Entry 6D5V (X-ray diffraction, 2.04 A resolution); this record covers chains Q and S of the 3 polymer chains in the assembly.

Chain Q:
Molecule: GTPase HRas
From: Homo sapiens
Notes: engineered mutation(s): Y64A
Reference sequence: P01112 (RASH_HUMAN); numbering as in UniProt (aligned over 1-166)
Chain sequence (167 residues; numbered 0 to 166; the number before each row is that of its first residue; numbering starts at 0):
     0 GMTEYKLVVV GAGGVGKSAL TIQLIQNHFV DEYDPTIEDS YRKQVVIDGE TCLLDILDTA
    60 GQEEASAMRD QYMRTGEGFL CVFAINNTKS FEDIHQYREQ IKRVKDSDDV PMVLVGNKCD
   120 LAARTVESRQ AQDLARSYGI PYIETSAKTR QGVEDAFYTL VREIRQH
Disordered / not traced: 0
Construct notes: expression tag (0); conflict Ala64 (Tyr in P01112)
Metal / ion sites: Mg2+: Ser17, Thr35 (together with GMP-PNP)
Residues lining bound ligands: GMP-PNP (GNP; phosphoaminophosphonic acid-guanylate ester): Ala11, Gly12, Gly13, Val14, Gly15, Lys16, Ser17, Ala18, Phe28, Val29, Asp30, Glu31, Tyr32, Asp33, Pro34, Thr35, Thr58, Ala59, Gly60, Gln61, Asn116, Lys117, Asp119, Leu120, Ser145, Ala146, Lys147
Swiss-Prot annotation at these positions:
  - region: His166 (Hypervariable region)
  - motif: Tyr32 to Tyr40 (Effector region)
  - binding site (GTP): Gly13 to Ala18, Val29 to Thr35, Ala59, Gly60, Asn116 to Asp119, Ser145 to Lys147
  - modified residue: Met1 (N-acetylmethionine), Thr2 (N-acetylthreonine), Cys118 (S-nitrosocysteine)
  - glycosylation: Thr35 (Microbial infection: O-linked (Glc) threonine)
  - natural variant: Gly12 (G12A: In CSTLO; G12C: In CSTLO; G12D: In CSTLO; G12E: In CSTLO; G12S: In CSTLO and CMEMS; G12V: In CSTLO, bladder carcinoma and CMEMS), Gly13 (G13C: In CSTLO; G13D: In CSTLO; G13R: In SFM), Gln22 (Q22K: In CMEMS), Glu37 (E37EE: In CSTLO), Thr58 (T58I: In CSTLO), Gln61 (Q61K: In NMTC2; Q61L: In melanoma), Glu63 (E63K: In CMEMS), Ser89 (S89C: Found in a patient with severe fetal hydrops and pleural effusion; uncertain significance), Lys117 (K117R: In CSTLO), Ala146 (A146T: In CSTLO; A146V: In CSTLO)
  - mutagenesis: Ser17 (S17N: Dominant negative. Prevents PLCE1 EGF-induced recruitment to plasma membrane. No effect on subcellular location of isoform 2), Asn26 (N26G: Loss of interaction with PLCE1; when associated with V-12), Val29 (V29A: No effect on interaction with PLCE1; when associated with V-12), Tyr32 (Y32F: Loss of interaction and recruitment to plasma membrane of PLCE1; when associated with V-12), Pro34 (P34G: No effect on interaction with PLCE1; when associated with V-12), Thr35 (T35S: Loss of interaction with PLCE1; when associated with V-12), Glu37 (E37G: No effect on interaction with PLCE1; when associated with V-12), Asp38 (D38N: No effect on interaction with PLCE1; when associated with V-12), Ser39 (S39C: No effect on interaction with PLCE1; when associated with V-12), Ala59 (A59T: Loss of GTPase activity and creation of an autophosphorylation site), Gln61 (Q61I: Moderately increased transformation of cultured cell lines; Q61R: Promotes interaction with SHOC2 and PP1C; Q61V: Strongly increased transformation of cultured cell lines), Ala83 (A83T: GTP-binding activity reduced by factor of 30), 4 further mutagenesis entries in UniProt

Chain S:
Molecule: Son of sevenless homolog 1
From: Homo sapiens
Reference sequence: Q07889 (SOS1_HUMAN); residues 566-1046 here = UniProt positions 566-1046
Chain sequence (482 residues; numbered 565 to 1046; the number before each row is that of its first residue):
   565 GQMRLPSADV YRFAEPDSEE NIIFEENMQP KAGIPIIKAG TVIKLIERLT YHMYADPNFV
   625 RTFLTTYRSF CKPQELLSLI IERFEIPEPE PTEADRIAIE NGDQPLSAEL KRFRKEYIQP
   685 VQLRVLNVCR HWVEHHFYDF ERDAYLLQRM EEFIGTVRGK AMKKWVESIT KIIQRKKIAR
   745 DNGPGHNITF QSSPPTVEWH ISRPGHIETF DLLTLHPIEI ARQLTLLESD LYRAVQPSEL
   805 VGSVWTKEDK EINSPNLLKM IRHTTNLTLW FEKCIVETEN LEERVAVVSR IIEILQVFQE
   865 LNNFNGVLEV VSAMNSSPVY RLDHTFEQIP SRQKKILEEA HELSEDHYKK YLAKLRSINP
   925 PCVPFFGIYL TNILKTEEGN PEVLKRHGKE LINFSKRRKV AEITGEIQQY QNQPYCLRVE
   985 SDIKRFFENL NPMGNSMEKE FTDYLFNKSL EIEPRNPKPL PRFPKKYSYP LKSPGVRPSN
  1045 PR
Disordered / not traced: 565, 591-596, 744-750, 1046
Construct notes: expression tag (565)
Residues lining bound ligands: FVY (1-[(3-chloro-4-fluorophenyl)methyl]-5,6-dimethyl-1H-benzimidazol-2-amine): Val852, Ile856, Met878, Asn879, Val883, Tyr884, Leu886, Asp887, Thr889, Phe890, Ile893, Leu901, Glu902, His905
Reported in the primary citation:
  - binding site for FVY: Asp887, Phe890, Glu902

How chain Q and chain S interact:
Pairs across the interface - 61 pairs, chain Q then chain S:
  Met1(Q) - Arg920(S)
  Ile24(Q) - Asn976(S)
  Gln25(Q) - Ile752(S)
  Gln25(Q) - Asn976(S)
  Asn26(Q) - Ile752(S)
  Asn26(Q) - Thr753(S)  hydrogen bond (side chain-backbone)
  Asn26(Q) - Phe754(S)
  His27(Q) - Asn751(S)  hydrogen bond
  Glu31(Q) - Arg739(S)
  Asp33(Q) - Arg694(S)  hydrogen bond (backbone-side chain)
  Asp33(Q) - Ser732(S)
  Asp33(Q) - Ile736(S)
  Asp33(Q) - Arg739(S)  salt bridge
  Pro34(Q) - Arg694(S)
  Pro34(Q) - Lys728(S)
  Pro34(Q) - Trp729(S)  hydrogen bond (backbone-side chain)
  Pro34(Q) - Ser732(S)
  Thr35(Q) - Trp729(S)  hydrogen bond (backbone-side chain)
  Ile36(Q) - Leu687(S)
  Ile36(Q) - Asn691(S)
  Ile36(Q) - Trp729(S)
  Glu37(Q) - Ala619(S)
  Glu37(Q) - Pro621(S)
  Glu37(Q) - Asn691(S)  hydrogen bond (backbone-side chain)
  Glu37(Q) - His695(S)
  Asp38(Q) - Arg694(S)  salt bridge
  Asp38(Q) - His695(S)  salt bridge
  Ser39(Q) - Pro621(S)
  Arg41(Q) - Gln973(S)
  Lys42(Q) - Gln973(S)
  Gln43(Q) - Leu919(S)  hydrogen bond (side chain-backbone)
  Gln43(Q) - Arg920(S)
  Gln43(Q) - Ser921(S)
  Gln43(Q) - Ile922(S)  hydrogen bond (side chain-backbone)
  Gln43(Q) - Pro924(S)
  Gln43(Q) - Gln973(S)  hydrogen bond (backbone-side chain)
  Gln43(Q) - Tyr974(S)  hydrogen bond
  Val44(Q) - Asn923(S)
  Val45(Q) - Ser921(S)
  Val45(Q) - Ile922(S)
  Val45(Q) - Asn923(S)  hydrogen bond (backbone-side chain)
  Thr50(Q) - Arg920(S)
  Thr50(Q) - Ser921(S)  hydrogen bond (side chain-backbone)
  Leu56(Q) - Pro621(S)  hydrophobic
  Gln61(Q) - Lys728(S)  hydrogen bond
  Gln61(Q) - Trp729(S)
  Glu63(Q) - Ala725(S)
  Glu63(Q) - Lys728(S)  salt bridge
  Glu63(Q) - Trp729(S)
  Ala66(Q) - Lys679(S)
  Met67(Q) - Pro684(S)  hydrophobic
  Met67(Q) - Leu687(S)  hydrophobic
  Met67(Q) - Arg688(S)
  Gln70(Q) - His616(S)
  Gln70(Q) - Met617(S)
  Gln70(Q) - Tyr618(S)  hydrogen bond (side chain-backbone)
  Gln70(Q) - Ala619(S)  hydrogen bond (side chain-backbone)
  Gln70(Q) - Arg688(S)  hydrogen bond
  Thr148(Q) - Thr753(S)
  Arg149(Q) - Thr753(S)
  Arg149(Q) - Phe754(S)
Interface residues without a listed pair, chain Q (32 interface residues in all): Gln22, Ala64, Arg73, Thr74, Lys147
Interface residues without a listed pair, chain S (36 interface residues in all): Gly597, Leu690, Glu698, Gln977, Pro978

In short:
32 residues of chain Q face 36 of chain S across their interface; the contacts include 16 hydrogen bonds and 4
salt bridges. Among the polar pairs are Asp33(Q)-Arg739(S), Asp38(Q)-Arg694(S) and Asp38(Q)-His695(S). Bound
to chain Q: GMP-PNP. Ligands of chain S: compound FVY. The paper reports a binding site for FVY at Asp887(S),
Phe890(S) and Glu902(S).
Chain Q is GTPase HRas and chain S is Son of sevenless homolog 1, both from Homo sapiens; the structure,
Ras:SOS:Ras in complex with a small molecule activator, was determined by X-ray diffraction, deposited
together with 6D55, 6D56, 6D59, 6D5E, 6D5G, 6D5H and 4 further entries.
